Entry 5G5Y (X-ray diffraction, 1.73 A resolution); this record covers chain A.

# Chain A
Molecule: Abc transporter, substrate-binding protein
From: Streptococcus pneumoniae
UniProt: A0A0H2URD6 (A0A0H2URD6_STRPN); residues 47-538 here = UniProt positions 47-538
Sequence (494 residues; numbered 45 to 538; the number before each row is that of its first residue):
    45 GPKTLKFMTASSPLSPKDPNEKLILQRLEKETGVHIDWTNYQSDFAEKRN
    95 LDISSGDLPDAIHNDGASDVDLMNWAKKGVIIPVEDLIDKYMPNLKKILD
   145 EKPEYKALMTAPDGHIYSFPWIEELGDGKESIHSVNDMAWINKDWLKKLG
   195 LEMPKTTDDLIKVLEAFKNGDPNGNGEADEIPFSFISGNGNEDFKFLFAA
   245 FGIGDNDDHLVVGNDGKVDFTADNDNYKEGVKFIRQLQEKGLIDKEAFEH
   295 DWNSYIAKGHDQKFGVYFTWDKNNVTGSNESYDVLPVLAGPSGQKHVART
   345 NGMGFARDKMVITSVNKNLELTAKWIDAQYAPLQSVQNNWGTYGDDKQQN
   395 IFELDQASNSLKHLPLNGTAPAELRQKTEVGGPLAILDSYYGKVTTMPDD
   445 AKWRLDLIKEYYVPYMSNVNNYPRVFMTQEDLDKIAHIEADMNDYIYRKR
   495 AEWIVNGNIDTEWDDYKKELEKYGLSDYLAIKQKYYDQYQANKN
Sequence notes: expression tag (45-46)
Swiss-Prot annotation at these positions:
  - binding site (substrate): Glu-167, Asn-235, Trp-314, Asn-318, Lys-353, Trp-384, Arg-419, Glu-423
  - binding site (Ca(2+)): Asp-215, Asn-217, Asn-219, Glu-221, Asp-223, Glu-224, Asp-263, Phe-264, Asp-267, Asn-268
  - mutagenesis: Glu-167 (E167A: Loss of fructooligosaccharide (FOS) binding. No growth on nystose), His-177 (H177A: 2-fold decrease in fructooligosaccharide (FOS) binding compared to the wild-type. Impaired growth on nystose), Asp-223 (D223A: No effect in fructooligosaccharide (FOS) binding, but no growth on nystose; when associated with A-224), Glu-224 (E224A: No effect in fructooligosaccharide (FOS) binding, but no growth on nystose; when associated with A-223), Trp-314 (W314A: Loss of fructooligosaccharide (FOS) binding. No growth on nystose), Asn-318 (N318A: Significant decrease in fructooligosaccharide (FOS) binding. Impaired growth on nystose), Trp-384 (W384A: Significant decrease in fructooligosaccharide (FOS) binding. Impaired growth on nystose), Arg-419 (R419A: Loss of fructooligosaccharide (FOS) binding. No growth on nystose), Glu-423 (E423A: 10-fold decrease in fructooligosaccharide (FOS) binding compared to the wild-type. Impaired growth on nystose)
Ion coordination: Zn2+ site 1: Glu-73, His-79 (shared with 2 residues of chain B); Zn2+ site 2 near Asp-81 (its only coordinating residue here); Zn2+ site 3: Asp-96 (together with sulfate ion) (shared with 1 residue of chain B); Zn2+ site 4: Lys-146, Glu-168, Asp-171; Zn2+ site 5 near His-159 (its only coordinating residue here); Ca2+ site 1: Asp-215, Asn-217, Asn-219, Glu-221, Asp-223, Glu-224; Ca2+ site 2: Asp-263, Phe-264, Asp-267, Asn-268; Zn2+ site 6: His-304, Asp-305 (shared with 1 residue of chain B); Zn2+ site 7: His-481, Asp-485 (shared with 2 residues of chain B)
Reported in the primary citation:
  - mutagenesis - E167A, W314A, R419A: abolished binding to FOSs
  - mutagenesis - E167A, W314A, R419A: abolished growth in response to nystose
  - mutagenesis - H177A, N318A, W384A, E423A: decreased growth in response to nystose
  - Ca2+ coordination: Asp-223, Glu-224, Asp-263 to Asn-268
  - mutagenesis - D223A/E224A: abolished growth
  - mutagenesis - E167A, W314A, R419A: abolished binding to FOS

# Overview
Glu-73 and His-79 form the Zn2+ site 1. UniProt lists 8 substrate-binding residues, 10 Ca2+-binding residues
and 9 mutagenesis sites. The paper reports that H177A, N318A and W384A, among others, reduce growth in
response to nystose; Ca2+ coordination by Asp-223, Glu-224 and Asp-263; 8 substitutions were tested in all.
Chain A is Abc transporter, substrate-binding protein (Streptococcus pneumoniae); the structure, S.pneumoniae
ABC-transporter substrate binding protein FusA apo structure, was determined by X-ray diffraction (same
publication as 5G5Z, 5G60, 5G61 and 5G62).
